PDB entry 7XUI | electron microscopy, 3.61 A resolution | chains J and L of the 8 polymer chains in the assembly

[Chain J]
Name: DNA-directed RNA polymerase subunit beta'
Organism: Escherichia coli K-12
Notes: EC 2.7.7.6
Reference sequence: P0A8T7 (RPOC_ECOLI); numbering as in UniProt (aligned over 1-1407)
Amino-acid sequence (1430 residues; each row starts with the number of its first residue):
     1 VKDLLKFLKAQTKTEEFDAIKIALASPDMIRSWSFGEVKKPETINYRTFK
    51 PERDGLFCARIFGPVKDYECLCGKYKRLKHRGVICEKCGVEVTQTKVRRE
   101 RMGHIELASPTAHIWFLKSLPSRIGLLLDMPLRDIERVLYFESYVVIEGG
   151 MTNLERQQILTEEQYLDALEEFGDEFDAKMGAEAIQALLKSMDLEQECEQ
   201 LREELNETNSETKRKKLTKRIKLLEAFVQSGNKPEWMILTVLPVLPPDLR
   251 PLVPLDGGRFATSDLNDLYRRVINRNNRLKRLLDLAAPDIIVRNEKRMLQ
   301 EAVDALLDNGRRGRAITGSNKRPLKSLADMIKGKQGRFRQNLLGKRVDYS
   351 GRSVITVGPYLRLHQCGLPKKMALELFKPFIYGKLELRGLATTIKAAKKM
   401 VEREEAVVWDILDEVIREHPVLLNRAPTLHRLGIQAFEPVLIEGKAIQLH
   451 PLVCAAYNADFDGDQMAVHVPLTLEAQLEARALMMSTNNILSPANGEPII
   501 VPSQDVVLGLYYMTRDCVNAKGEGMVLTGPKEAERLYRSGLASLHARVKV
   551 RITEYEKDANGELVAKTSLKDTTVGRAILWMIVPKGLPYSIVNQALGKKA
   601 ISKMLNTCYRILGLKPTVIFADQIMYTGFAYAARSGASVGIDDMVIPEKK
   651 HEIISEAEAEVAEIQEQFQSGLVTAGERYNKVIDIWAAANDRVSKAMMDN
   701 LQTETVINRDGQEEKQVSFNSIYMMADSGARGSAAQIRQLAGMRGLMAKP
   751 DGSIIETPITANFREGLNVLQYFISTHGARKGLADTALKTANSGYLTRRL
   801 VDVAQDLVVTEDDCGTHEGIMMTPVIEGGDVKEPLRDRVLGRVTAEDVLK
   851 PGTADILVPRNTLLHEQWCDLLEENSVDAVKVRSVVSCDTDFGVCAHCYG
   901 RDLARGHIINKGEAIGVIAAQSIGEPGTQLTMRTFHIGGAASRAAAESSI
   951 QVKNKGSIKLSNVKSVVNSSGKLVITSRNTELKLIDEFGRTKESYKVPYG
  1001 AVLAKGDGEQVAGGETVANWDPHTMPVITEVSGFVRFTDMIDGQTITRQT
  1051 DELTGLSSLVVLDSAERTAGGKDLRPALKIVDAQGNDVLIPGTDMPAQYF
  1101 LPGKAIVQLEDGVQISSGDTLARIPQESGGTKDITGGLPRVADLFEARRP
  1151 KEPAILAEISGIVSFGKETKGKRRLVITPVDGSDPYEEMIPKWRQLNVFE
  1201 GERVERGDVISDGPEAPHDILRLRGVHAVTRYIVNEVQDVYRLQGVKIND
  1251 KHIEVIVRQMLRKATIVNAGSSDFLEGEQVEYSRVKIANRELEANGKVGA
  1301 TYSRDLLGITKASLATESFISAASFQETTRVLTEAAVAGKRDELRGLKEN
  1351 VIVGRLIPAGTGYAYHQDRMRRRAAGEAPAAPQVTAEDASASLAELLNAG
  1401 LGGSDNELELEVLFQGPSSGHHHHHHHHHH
Unresolved in the structure: 1-14, 932-947, 1127-1135, 1376-1430
Differences from the reference sequence: conflict V1 (Met in P0A8T7); expression tag (1408-1430)
Ion coordination: Zn2+ site 1: C70, C72, C85, C88; Mg2+: D460, D462, D464 (shared with 1 residue of chain R); Zn2+ site 2: C814, C888, C895, C898

[Chain L]
Name: RNA polymerase sigma factor RpoD
Organism: Escherichia coli K-12
Reference sequence: P00579 (RPOD_ECOLI); residue numbers follow UniProt; this construct covers 1-613
Amino-acid sequence (613 residues; row label = number of the first residue in the row):
     1 MEQNPQSQLKLLVTRGKEQGYLTYAEVNDHLPEDIVDSDQIEDIIQMIND
    51 MGIQVMEEAPDADDLMLAENTADEDAAEAAAQVLSSVESEIGRTTDPVRM
   101 YMREMGTVELLTREGEIDIAKRIEDGINQVQCSVAEYPEAITYLLEQYDR
   151 VEAEEARLSDLITGFVDPNAEEDLAPTATHVGSELSQEDLDDDEDEDEED
   201 GDDDSADDDNSIDPELAREKFAELRAQYVVTRDTIKAKGRSHATAQEEIL
   251 KLSEVFKQFRLVPKQFDYLVNSMRVMMDRVRTQERLIMKLCVEQCKMPKK
   301 NFITLFTGNETSDTWFNAAIAMNKPWSEKLHDVSEEVHRALQKLQQIEEE
   351 TGLTIEQVKDINRRMSIGEAKARRAKKEMVEANLRLVISIAKKYTNRGLQ
   401 FLDLIQEGNIGLMKAVDKFEYRRGYKFSTYATWWIRQAITRSIADQARTI
   451 RIPVHMIETINKLNRISRQMLQEMGREPTPEELAERMLMPEDKIRKVLKI
   501 AKEPISMETPIGDDEDSHLGDFIEDTTLELPLDSATTESLRAATHDVLAG
   551 LTAREAKVLRMRFGIDMNTDYTLEEVGKQFDVTRERIRQIEAKALRKLRH
   601 PSRSEVLRSFLDD
Unresolved in the structure: 1-111, 153-213, 237-242, 448-613

[Chain J / chain L interface]
Pairs across the interface - 28 pairs, chain J then chain L:
  E148(J) - R285(L)  salt bridge
  G150(J) - R285(L)
  G150(J) - K299(L)  hydrogen bond (backbone-side chain)
  M151(J) - M288(L)  hydrophobic
  M151(J) - K299(L)
  M151(J) - I303(L)  hydrophobic
  T152(J) - K299(L)
  N153(J) - K299(L)
  L166(J) - K377(L)
  L169(J) - A370(L)
  E170(J) - A370(L)
  E170(J) - K371(L)
  E170(J) - R374(L)
  E171(J) - R363(L)  hydrogen bond (backbone-side chain)
  F172(J) - R363(L)
  G173(J) - A370(L)
  D174(J) - M277(L)
  D174(J) - R281(L)  salt bridge
  D174(J) - S366(L)
  E175(J) - R281(L)  salt bridge
  E175(J) - E284(L)
  D177(J) - R285(L)  salt bridge
  R275(J) - L402(L)
  L285(J) - I410(L)  hydrophobic
  A287(J) - I410(L)  hydrophobic
  P288(J) - N409(L)
  I291(J) - Q406(L)
  I291(J) - N409(L)
Other interface residues (no listed pair), chain J (22 interface residues in all): L154, R281, I290
Other interface residues (no listed pair), chain L (20 interface residues in all): M365, L384, Q446
From the paper, about this interface:
  - interface residues, chain J: Y144(J)
  - interface residues, chain L: R274(L), K359(L)

[Summary]
22 residues of chain J and 20 residues of chain L are in contact, with 2 hydrogen bonds and 4 salt bridges.
Among the polar pairs are E148(J)-R285(L), D174(J)-R281(L) and E175(J)-R281(L). The Zn2+ site 1 is built by
C70(J), C72(J), C85(J) and C88(J). From the paper: interface residues Y144(J) and R274(L) among others.
Here chain J is DNA-directed RNA polymerase subunit beta' and chain L is RNA polymerase sigma factor RpoD,
both from Escherichia coli K-12. Entry 7XUI (Cryo-EM structure of sigma70 bound HK022 putRNA-associated E.coli
RNA polymerase elongation complex) was determined by electron microscopy, deposited together with 7XUE and
7XUG.
